1JK0 - chains A and B; structure by X-ray diffraction, 2.80 A resolution.

Chain A:
Molecule: ribonucleoside-diphosphate reductase small chain 1
Organism: Saccharomyces cerevisiae
Notes: EC 1.17.4.1
UniProt: P09938 (RIR2_YEAST); residue numbers follow UniProt; this construct covers 1-399
Chain sequence (419 residues; numbered -19 to 399; the number before each row is that of its first residue; numbers below 1 keep their minus sign (Met-19 is residue -19)):
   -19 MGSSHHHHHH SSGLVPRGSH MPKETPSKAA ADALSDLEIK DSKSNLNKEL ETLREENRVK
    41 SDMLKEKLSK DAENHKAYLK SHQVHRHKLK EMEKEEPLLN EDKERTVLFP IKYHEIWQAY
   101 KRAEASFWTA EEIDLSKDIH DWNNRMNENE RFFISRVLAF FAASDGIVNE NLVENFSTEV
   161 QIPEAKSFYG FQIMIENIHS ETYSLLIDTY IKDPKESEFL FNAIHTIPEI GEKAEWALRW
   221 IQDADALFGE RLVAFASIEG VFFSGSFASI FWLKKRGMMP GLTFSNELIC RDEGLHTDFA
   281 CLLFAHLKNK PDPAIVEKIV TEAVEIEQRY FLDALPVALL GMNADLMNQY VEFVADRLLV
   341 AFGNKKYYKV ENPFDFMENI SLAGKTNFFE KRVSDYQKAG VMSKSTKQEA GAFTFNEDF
Not modelled in the structure: -19 to 25, 360-399
Sequence notes: expression tag (-19 to 0)
Metal / ion sites: Zn2+: Glu176, Glu239, Glu273, His276
Swiss-Prot annotation at these positions:
  - active site: Tyr183
  - binding site (Fe cation): Asp145, Glu176, His179, Glu239, Glu273, His276
  - modified residue (Phosphoserine): Ser15, Ser24, Ser41
What the authors report for this chain:
  - Zn2+ coordination: Glu176, Glu239, Glu273, His276
  - contacts within the chain: Arg66-Glu230 (hydrogen bond), His179-Asp272 (hydrogen bond)
  - conformationally variable residues (order/disorder transition): Gly146 to Val148
  - catalytic residues: Tyr183 (proposed by the authors, not directly observed)

Chain B:
Molecule: ribonucleoside-diphosphate reductase small chain 2
Organism: Saccharomyces cerevisiae
Notes: EC 1.17.4.1
UniProt: P49723 (RIR4_YEAST); residues 1-345 here = UniProt positions 1-345
Chain sequence (345 residues; each row starts with the number of its first residue):
     1 MEAHNQFLKT FQKERHDMKE AEKDEILLME NSRRFVMFPI KYHEIWAAYK KVEASFWTAE
    61 EIELAKDTED FQKLTDDQKT YIGNLLALSI SSDNLVNKYL IENFSAQLQN PEGKSFYGFQ
   121 IMMENIYSEV YSMMVDAFFK DPKNIPLFKE IANLPEVKHK AAFIERWISN DDSLYAERLV
   181 AFAAKEGIFQ AGNYASMFWL TDKKIMPGLA MANRNICRDR GAYTDFSCLL FAHLRTKPNP
   241 KIIEKIITEA VEIEKEYYSN SLPVEKFGMD LKSIHTYIEF VADGLLQGFG NEKYYNAVNP
   301 FEFMEDVATA GKTTFFEKKV SDYQKASDMS KSATPSKEIN FDDDF
Not modelled in the structure: 1-10, 91-99, 264-274, 296-345
Swiss-Prot annotation at these positions:
  - active site: Tyr131
  - modified residue: Met1 (N-acetylmethionine), Ser169 (Phosphoserine), Ser332 (Phosphoserine), Thr334 (Phosphothreonine), Ser336 (Phosphoserine)
  - cross-link: Lys337 (Glycyl lysine isopeptide (Lys-Gly) (interchain with G-Cter in ubiquitin))
What the authors report for this chain:
  - contacts within the chain: Glu124-Arg220, Tyr127-Asp219 (hydrogen bond), Tyr127-Tyr223, Glu124-Glu186 (water-mediated contact), Gln120-Glu186 (water-mediated contact), Gln190-Arg220, Tyr194-Arg220
  - conformationally variable residues (order/disorder transition): Ser91 to Tyr99

How chain A and chain B interact:
Contacting residue pairs (39):
  Glu84(A) with Lys143(B), hydrogen bond (backbone-side chain)
  Thr86(A) with Lys143(B), hydrogen bond
  Val87(A) with Ile90(B); Ser132(B), hydrogen bond (backbone-side chain)
  Leu88(A) with Ser132(B)
  Phe89(A) with Ser132(B); Met133(B), hydrophobic
  Trp97(A) with Glu129(B)
  Tyr100(A) with Ile126(B)
  Lys101(A) with Glu60(B), salt bridge; Glu129(B), salt bridge
  Glu104(A) with Thr58(B); Ile126(B)
  Phe107(A) with Phe56(B), hydrophobic
  Thr109(A) with Glu53(B)
  Glu111(A) with Lys50(B), salt bridge
  Phe171(A) with Phe56(B), hydrophobic; Met122(B), hydrophobic
  Met174(A) with Gly118(B); Phe119(B), hydrophobic; Met122(B), hydrophobic
  Asn177(A) with Lys114(B); Ser115(B)
  Ile178(A) with Tyr49(B); Glu53(B)
  Glu181(A) with Phe38(B); Trp46(B); Lys50(B), salt bridge
  Ser184(A) with Val36(B); Met37(B), hydrogen bond (side chain-backbone); Phe38(B)
  Leu185(A) with Phe38(B)
  Asp188(A) with Phe38(B); Pro39(B)
  Ser197(A) with Val36(B)
  Phe201(A) with Phe35(B), hydrophobic; Val36(B), hydrophobic
  Asn202(A) with Arg33(B), hydrogen bond
  His205(A) with Phe35(B)
Interface residues without a listed pair, chain A (28 interface residues in all): Lys166, Ser167, Gly170, Ile187
Interface residues without a listed pair, chain B (26 interface residues in all): Asn125, Lys149
Interface features reported in the paper:
  - residue pairs: Lys101(A)-Glu60(B) (hydrogen bond), Lys101(A)-Glu129(B) (hydrogen bond), Glu111(A)-Lys50(B) (hydrogen bond), Glu181(A)-Lys50(B) (hydrogen bond)
  - interface residues, chain A: Phe107(A), Phe171(A), Met174(A)
  - interface residues, chain B: Phe56(B), Phe119(B), Met122(B)

In short:
The interface between chain A and chain B involves 28 residues on one side and 26 on the other, with 5
hydrogen bonds and 4 salt bridges. Polar pairs include Lys101(A)-Glu60(B), Lys101(A)-Glu129(B) and
Glu111(A)-Lys50(B). The authors report hydrogen bonds between Lys101(A) and Glu60(B), Lys101(A) and Glu129(B)
and Glu111(A) and Lys50(B) among others. From the paper: the catalytic residue Tyr183(A); interface residues
Phe107(A), Phe171(A) and Phe56(B) among others.
Here chain A is ribonucleoside-diphosphate reductase small chain 1 and chain B is ribonucleoside-diphosphate
reductase small chain 2, both from Saccharomyces cerevisiae. Entry 1JK0 (Ribonucleotide reductase Y2Y4
heterodimer) was determined by X-ray diffraction.
